6BQU - chains B and C of the 4 polymer chains in the assembly; structure by X-ray diffraction, 2.50 A resolution.

Chain B:
Name: Glucocorticoid receptor
From: Homo sapiens
UniProtKB: P04150 (GCR_HUMAN); residue numbers follow UniProt; this construct covers 421-490
Amino-acid sequence (72 residues; row label = number of the first residue in the row):
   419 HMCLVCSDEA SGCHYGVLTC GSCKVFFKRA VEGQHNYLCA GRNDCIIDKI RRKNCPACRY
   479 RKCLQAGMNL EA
Differences from the reference sequence: expression tag (419-420)
Ion coordination: Zn2+ site 1: Cys421, Cys424, Cys438, Cys441; Zn2+ site 2: Cys457, Cys463, Cys473, Cys476

Chain C:
Molecule: 16-nt DNA strand
Sequence (16 nucleotides; each row starts with the number of its first residue; numbering starts at 0):
     0 TGCAAATGTA CTAGCT

Chain B / chain C interface:
Residue-residue contacts - 13 pairs, chain B then chain C:
  Gly439(B) - DT8(C)  base contact
  Ser440(B) - DG7(C)  phosphate contact
  Ser440(B) - DT8(C)  phosphate contact
  Val443(B) - DT8(C)  base contact
  Phe444(B) - DT6(C)  phosphate contact
  Arg447(B) - DT6(C)  base contact
  Arg447(B) - DG7(C)  hydrogen bond to the base
  His453(B) - DA5(C)  salt bridge to the phosphate
  Tyr455(B) - DT6(C)  hydrogen bond to the phosphate
  Arg470(B) - DG7(C)  salt bridge to the phosphate
  Lys471(B) - DT6(C)  phosphate contact
  Pro474(B) - DT6(C)  phosphate contact
  Arg477(B) - DG7(C)  salt bridge to the phosphate
Also at the interface, not in a pair above, chain B (12 interface residues in all): Gln452

In short:
12 residues of chain B face 4 of chain C across their interface, with 2 hydrogen bonds and 3 salt bridges.
Among the polar pairs are Arg447(B)-DG7(C), Tyr455(B)-DT6(C) and His453(B)-DA5(C). Cys421(B), Cys424(B),
Cys438(B) and Cys441(B) coordinate Zn2+ site 1.
Here chain B is Glucocorticoid receptor (Homo sapiens) and chain C is a 16-nt DNA strand. Entry 6BQU (Human GR
(418-507) in complex with monomeric DNA binding site) was determined by X-ray diffraction.
